5CPI - chains B and J of the 10 polymer chains in the assembly; structure by X-ray diffraction, 2.90 A resolution.

== Chain B ==
Protein: Histone H4
Source organism: Homo sapiens
Reference sequence: P62805 (H4_HUMAN); residues 0-102 here correspond to UniProt positions 1-103 (UniProt number = residue number + 1)
Amino-acid sequence (106 residues; row label = number of the first residue in the row; numbers below 1 keep their minus sign (Gly-3 is residue -3)):
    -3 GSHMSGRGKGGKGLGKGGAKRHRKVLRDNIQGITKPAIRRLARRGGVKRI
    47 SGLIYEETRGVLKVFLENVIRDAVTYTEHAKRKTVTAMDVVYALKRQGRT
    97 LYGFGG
Disordered / not traced: -3 to 24
Sequence notes: expression tag (-3 to -1)
UniProt features mapped onto this chain:
  - DNA-binding region: Lys16 to Lys20
  - modified residue: Ser1 (N-acetylserine), Arg3 (Asymmetric dimethylarginine), Lys5 (N6-(2-hydroxyisobutyryl)lysine), Lys8 (N6-(2-hydroxyisobutyryl)lysine), Lys12 (N6-(2-hydroxyisobutyryl)lysine), Lys16 (N6-(2-hydroxyisobutyryl)lysine), Lys20 (N6,N6,N6-trimethyllysine), Lys31 (N6-(2-hydroxyisobutyryl)lysine), Lys44 (N6-(2-hydroxyisobutyryl)lysine), Ser47 (Phosphoserine), Tyr51 (Phosphotyrosine), Lys59 (N6-(2-hydroxyisobutyryl)lysine), Lys77 (N6-(2-hydroxyisobutyryl)lysine), Lys79 (N6-(2-hydroxyisobutyryl)lysine), Thr80 (Phosphothreonine), Tyr88 (Phosphotyrosine), Lys91 (N6-(2-hydroxyisobutyryl)lysine)
  - cross-link (Glycyl lysine isopeptide (Lys-Gly)): Lys12 (interchain with G-Cter in SUMO2), Lys20 (interchain with G-Cter in SUMO2), Lys31 (interchain with G-Cter in SUMO2), Lys59 (interchain with G-Cter in SUMO2), Lys79 (interchain with G-Cter in SUMO2), Lys91 (interchain with G-Cter in SUMO2)

== Chain J ==
Molecule: 146-nt DNA strand
Sequence (146 nucleotides; row label = number of the first residue in the row):
     1 ATCAGATTCCATTCGAATCCATTCGAAAATGATTACATTCGAATCCATTC
    51 GAAGATTCCATTTGAGCCTGTTCGAAAATTCCATTTGAGTCCAACCAATG
   101 ATTCCATTCATTTCCATTCAATGATTCCATTCGAATCCATTTGGAT

== Chain B / chain J interface ==
Pairs across the interface (10):
  Arg35(B) - DC82(J)  salt bridge to the phosphate
  Arg45(B) - DC81(J)  phosphate contact
  Arg45(B) - DC82(J)  phosphate contact
  Ile46(B) - DC81(J)  sugar contact
  Ile46(B) - DC82(J)  hydrogen bond to the phosphate
  Ser47(B) - DC81(J)  hydrogen bond to the phosphate
  Gly48(B) - DC81(J)  hydrogen bond to the phosphate
  Arg78(B) - DT102(J)  phosphate contact
  Lys79(B) - DT102(J)  hydrogen bond to the phosphate
  Thr80(B) - DT102(J)  hydrogen bond to the phosphate
Also at the interface, not in a pair above, chain B (10 interface residues in all): Arg39, Lys77
Also at the interface, not in a pair above, chain J (6 interface residues in all): DA83, DA101, DT103

== In short ==
10 residues of chain B face 6 of chain J across their interface, with 5 hydrogen bonds and 1 salt bridge.
Polar contacts include Ile46(B)-DC82(J), Ser47(B)-DC81(J) and Gly48(B)-DC81(J). Curated annotation (UniProt)
lists a DNA-binding region on chain B.
Here chain B is Histone H4 (Homo sapiens) and chain J is a 146-nt DNA strand. Entry 5CPI (Nucleosome
containing unmethylated Sat2R DNA) was determined by X-ray diffraction, deposited together with 5CPJ and 5CPK.
